PDB entry 7BNT | X-ray diffraction, 1.32 A resolution | chains A and B of the 3 polymer chains in the assembly

# Chain A (and B)
Name: Predicted ancestral HMA domain of Pik-1 from Oryza spp.
From: synthetic construct
Notes: chain B of this document is another copy of the same molecule, construct and numbering; everything in this record applies to it too
Sequence (75 residues; row label = number of the first residue in the row):
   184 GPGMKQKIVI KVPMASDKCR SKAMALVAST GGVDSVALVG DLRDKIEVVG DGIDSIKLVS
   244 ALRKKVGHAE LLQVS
Unresolved in the structure: 184-187 (chain B: fully traced)

# Interface between chain A and chain B
Contacting residue pairs - 24 pairs, chain A then chain B:
  Ser204(A) - Ser212(B)  hydrogen bond (side chain-backbone)
  Met207(A) - Ala211(B)
  Ala208(A) - Ala208(B)
  Ala208(A) - Ser212(B)
  Ala211(A) - Ser204(B)
  Ala211(A) - Met207(B)
  Ala211(A) - Ala208(B)
  Ala211(A) - Ala211(B)  hydrophobic
  Ser212(A) - Ser204(B)
  Ser212(A) - Ala208(B)
  Val216(A) - Met207(B)
  Val216(A) - Leu221(B)
  Asp217(A) - Ala220(B)
  Asp217(A) - Leu221(B)  hydrogen bond (backbone-backbone)
  Asp217(A) - Arg226(B)  salt bridge
  Ser218(A) - Val219(B)
  Ser218(A) - Ala220(B)
  Val219(A) - Ser218(B)
  Val219(A) - Val219(B)  hydrogen bond (backbone-backbone)
  Ala220(A) - Asp217(B)
  Ala220(A) - Ser218(B)
  Leu221(A) - Asp217(B)  hydrogen bond (backbone-backbone)
  Arg226(A) - Val216(B)  hydrogen bond (side chain-backbone)
  Arg226(A) - Asp217(B)  salt bridge
Interface residues without a listed pair, chain A (13 interface residues in all): Thr213
Interface residues without a listed pair, chain B (13 interface residues in all): Gly215

# In short
The chain A/chain B interface involves 13 residues from each chain, with 5 hydrogen bonds and 2 salt bridges.
Among the polar pairs are Asp217(A)-Arg226(B), Ser204(A)-Ser212(B) and Arg226(A)-Val216(B).
Chain A and chain B are both Predicted ancestral HMA domain of Pik-1 from Oryza spp. (synthetic construct);
the structure, Complex of rice blast (Magnaporthe oryzae) effector protein AVR-PikD with a predicted ancestral
HMA domain of ..., was determined by X-ray diffraction.
